Entry 3DU7 (X-ray diffraction, 4.10 A resolution (low resolution: residue-level contacts below are approximate; hydrogen-bond / salt-bridge calls are withheld)); this record covers chains B and E of the 5 polymer chains in the assembly.

# Chain B
Protein: Tubulin beta-2B chain
Source organism: Bos taurus
UniProtKB: Q6B856 (TBB2B_BOVIN); the author numbering skips numbers that UniProt does not, so the offset changes along the chain: 1-44 = UniProt 1-44; 47-360 = UniProt 45-358; 369-455 = UniProt 359-445
Chain sequence (445 residues; numbered 1 to 455; 10 numbers in that range are skipped by the numbering (no residue carries them; nothing is unmodelled there); the number before each row is that of its first residue):
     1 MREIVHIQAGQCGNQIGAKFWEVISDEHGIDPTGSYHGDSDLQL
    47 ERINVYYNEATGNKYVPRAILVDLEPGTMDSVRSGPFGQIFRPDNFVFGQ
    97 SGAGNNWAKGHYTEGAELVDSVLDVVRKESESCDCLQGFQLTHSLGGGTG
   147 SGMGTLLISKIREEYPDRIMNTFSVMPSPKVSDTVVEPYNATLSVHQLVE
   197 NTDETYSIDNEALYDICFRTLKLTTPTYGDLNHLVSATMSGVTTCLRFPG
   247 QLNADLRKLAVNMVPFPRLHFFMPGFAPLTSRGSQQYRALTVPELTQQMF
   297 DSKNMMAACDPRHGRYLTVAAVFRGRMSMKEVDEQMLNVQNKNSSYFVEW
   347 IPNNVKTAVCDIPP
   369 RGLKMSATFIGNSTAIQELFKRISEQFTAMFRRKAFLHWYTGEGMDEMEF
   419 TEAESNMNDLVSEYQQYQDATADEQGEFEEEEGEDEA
Unresolved in the structure: 1, 438-455
Residues lining bound ligands:
  - CN2 (2-mercapto-N-[1,2,3,10-tetramethoxy-9-oxo-5,6,7,9-tetrahydro-benzo[a]heptalen-7-yl]acetamide): Gly237, Val238, Thr239, Cys241, Leu242, Leu248, Asn249, Ala250, Lys254, Leu255, Asn258, Met259, Thr314, Val315, Ala316, Val318, Asn350, Lys352, Ile378
  - GDP (guanosine-5'-diphosphate): Gly10, Gln11, Cys12, Gln15, Ile16, Asp69, Asn101, Ser140, Gly142, Gly143, Gly144, Thr145, Gly146, Ser147, Pro173, Val177, Ser178, Glu183, Asn206, Leu209, Tyr224, Leu227, Asn228
  - Phomopsin A (HOS): Pro175, Lys176, Val177, Ser178, Asp179, Thr221, Pro222, Thr223, Tyr224, Gly225, Asp226
Swiss-Prot annotation at these positions:
  - motif: Met1 to Ile4 (MREI motif)
  - binding site (GTP): Gln11, Glu71, Ser140, Gly144, Thr145, Gly146, Asn206, Asn228
  - binding site (Mg(2+)): Glu71
  - modified residue: Ser40 (Phosphoserine), Thr57 (Phosphothreonine), Lys60 (N6-acetyllysine), Ser174 (Phosphoserine), Thr287 (Phosphothreonine), Thr292 (Phosphothreonine), Arg320 (Omega-N-methylarginine), Glu448 (5-glutamyl polyglutamate)
  - cross-link (Glycyl lysine isopeptide (Lys-Gly)): Lys60 (interchain with G-Cter in ubiquitin), Lys326 (interchain with G-Cter in ubiquitin)

# Chain E
Protein: Stathmin-4
Source organism: Rattus norvegicus
Notes: fragment: RB3 stathmin-like domain 4
UniProtKB: P63043 (STMN4_RAT); residues 5-145 here correspond to UniProt positions 49-189 (UniProt number = residue number + 44)
Chain sequence (142 residues; numbered 4 to 145; the number before each row is that of its first residue):
     4 ADMEVIELNKCTSGQSFEVILKPPSFDGVPEFNASLPRRRDPSLEEIQKK
    54 LEAAEERRKYQEAELLKHLAEKREHEREVIQKAIEENNNFIKMAKEKLAQ
   104 KMESNKENREAHLAAMLERLQEKDKHAEEVRKNKELKEEASR
Unresolved in the structure: 29-45, 142-145
Sequence notes: expression tag (4)
Swiss-Prot annotation at these positions:
  - modified residue: Ser46 (Phosphoserine)

# Chain B / chain E interface
Contacting residue pairs (14):
  Tyr108(B) with His78(E); Glu79(E); Val82(E); Ile83(E)
  Leu152(B) with Glu79(E)
  Lys156(B) with Arg76(E); Glu79(E)
  Arg158(B) with Leu72(E)
  Glu159(B) with Leu72(E)
  Gly410(B) with Ala86(E)
  Glu411(B) with Ala86(E)
  Gly412(B) with Val82(E); Ala86(E)
  Glu417(B) with His78(E)
Also at the interface, not in a pair above, chain B (13 interface residues in all): His107, Thr109, Ser155, Asn197
Also at the interface, not in a pair above, chain E (8 interface residues in all): Ala73

# Summary
Chain B and chain E form an interface of 13 and 8 residues respectively. Ligands of chain B: compound CN2,
Phomopsin A and GDP. UniProt lists 8 GTP-binding residues and Mg2+-binding residue Glu71(B) on chain B.
Here chain B is Tubulin beta-2B chain (Bos taurus) and chain E is Stathmin-4 (Rattus norvegicus). Entry 3DU7
(Tubulin-colchicine-phomopsin A: Stathmin-like domain complex) was determined by X-ray diffraction together
with 3E22 from the same study.
